PDB entry 6JSU | X-ray diffraction, 1.80 A resolution | chains A and B

== Chain A (and B) ==
Protein: Phosphotriesterase
Source organism: Geobacillus kaustophilus (strain HTA426)
Notes: EC 3.5.-.-; chain B of this document is another copy of the same molecule, construct and numbering; everything in this record applies to it too
UniProtKB: Q5KZU5 (Q5KZU5_GEOKA); residues 1-326 here = UniProt positions 1-326
Amino-acid sequence (330 residues; row label = number of the first residue in the row; numbers below 1 keep their minus sign (Gly-3 is residue -3)):
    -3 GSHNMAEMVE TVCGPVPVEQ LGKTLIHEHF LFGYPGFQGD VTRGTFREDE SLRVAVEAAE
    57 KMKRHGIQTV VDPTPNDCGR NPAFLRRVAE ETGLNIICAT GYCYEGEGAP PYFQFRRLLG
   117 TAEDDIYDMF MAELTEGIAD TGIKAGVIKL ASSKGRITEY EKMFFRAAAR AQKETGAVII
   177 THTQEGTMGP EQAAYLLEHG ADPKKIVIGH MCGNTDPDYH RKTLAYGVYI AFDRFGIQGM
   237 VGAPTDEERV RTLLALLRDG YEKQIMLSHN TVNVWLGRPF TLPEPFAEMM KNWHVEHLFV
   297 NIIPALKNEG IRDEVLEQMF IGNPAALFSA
Unresolved in the structure: -3 to 2, 326
Differences from the reference sequence: expression tag (-3 to 0); engineered mutation Cys99 (Tyr in Q5KZU5), Asn266 (Asp in Q5KZU5)
Modified residues: Lys145 (lysine nz-carboxylic acid; KCX)
Metal / ion sites: Fe ion: His23, His25, Lys145, Asn266 (together with hydroxide ion); Zn2+: Lys145, His178, His206 (together with hydroxide ion)
Residues lining bound ligands: hydroxide ion (OH): His23, His25, Lys145, His178, His206, Arg230, Asn266
What the authors report for this chain:
  - mutagenesis - Y99C: increased catalytic activity
  - conformationally variable residues (side-chain flip): Glu103
  - mutagenesis - F28C, F28G, F28Q, F28S, F28T: increased catalytic activity on AHLs with shorter acyl chains (C4 to C8)
  - mutagenesis - T183C, G205R, I233F, Q234D, G235W, V237E, V237I, V237L, S264W, V268M, V268W, V268Y, T277N, L278Q, L278W, L278Y, F282M, M286E, M286H, M286R: abolished catalytic activity

== How chain A and chain B interact ==
Contacting residue pairs (73):
  Tyr30(A) with Pro107(B); Tyr108(B); Phe111(B), hydrophobic
  Pro31(A) with Ala105(B); Pro107(B); Tyr108(B), hydrogen bond (backbone-backbone)
  Gly32(A) with Tyr98(B), hydrogen bond (backbone-side chain); Ala105(B); Tyr108(B)
  Phe33(A) with Tyr108(B), hydrophobic
  Gln34(A) with Gln34(B)
  Gly35(A) with Asn72(B), hydrogen bond (backbone-side chain); Tyr98(B); Met125(B)
  Asp36(A) with Tyr98(B), hydrogen bond (backbone-side chain); Tyr108(B), hydrogen bond
  Thr38(A) with Glu129(B), hydrogen bond; Gly133(B); Ile134(B); Ala135(B), hydrogen bond (side chain-backbone)
  Arg39(A) with Asp124(B), salt bridge; Ala128(B); Glu132(B), salt bridge
  Asn72(A) with Gly35(B), hydrogen bond (side chain-backbone)
  Tyr98(A) with Gly32(B), hydrogen bond (side chain-backbone); Gly35(B); Asp36(B), hydrogen bond (side chain-backbone)
  Glu103(A) with Pro107(B)
  Gly104(A) with Pro107(B)
  Ala105(A) with Pro31(B); Gly32(B)
  Pro107(A) with Pro31(B); Glu103(B); Gly104(B)
  Tyr108(A) with Tyr30(B); Pro31(B), hydrogen bond (backbone-backbone); Gly32(B); Phe33(B), hydrophobic; Asp36(B), hydrogen bond; Gly273(B); Arg274(B), hydrogen bond (side chain-backbone)
  Phe109(A) with Asp36(B)
  Phe111(A) with Tyr30(B), hydrophobic; Phe276(B), hydrophobic
  Arg112(A) with Arg274(B), hydrogen bond (side chain-backbone); Pro275(B), hydrogen bond (side chain-backbone); Phe276(B)
  Leu115(A) with Phe276(B), hydrophobic
  Asp121(A) with Arg274(B), salt bridge
  Asp124(A) with Arg39(B), salt bridge; Arg274(B), salt bridge
  Met125(A) with Gly35(B); Asp36(B); Arg274(B)
  Ala128(A) with Thr38(B); Arg39(B)
  Glu129(A) with Thr38(B), hydrogen bond
  Glu132(A) with Arg39(B), salt bridge
  Gly133(A) with Thr38(B)
  Ile134(A) with Thr38(B)
  Ala135(A) with Thr38(B), hydrogen bond (backbone-side chain)
  Met236(A) with Leu114(B), hydrophobic
  Gly273(A) with Tyr108(B)
  Arg274(A) with Tyr108(B), hydrogen bond (backbone-side chain); Arg112(B), hydrogen bond (backbone-side chain); Asp121(B), salt bridge; Asp124(B), salt bridge; Met125(B)
  Pro275(A) with Arg112(B), hydrogen bond (backbone-side chain)
  Phe276(A) with Phe111(B), hydrophobic; Arg112(B); Leu115(B), hydrophobic
  Pro279(A) with Leu115(B)
Other interface residues (no listed pair), chain A (44 interface residues in all): Val37, Asp73, Arg76, Pro106, Leu114, Leu272, Thr277, Leu278, Phe282
Other interface residues (no listed pair), chain B (43 interface residues in all): Val37, Asp73, Arg76, Pro106, Phe109, Met236, Leu272, Thr277, Leu278, Pro279

== Summary ==
44 residues of chain A and 43 residues of chain B are in contact, with 20 hydrogen bonds and 8 salt bridges.
Polar pairs include Arg39(A)-Asp124(B), Arg39(A)-Glu132(B) and Asp121(A)-Arg274(B). The paper reports that
T183C, G205R and I233F of chain A, among others, abolish catalytic activity; conformational variability at
Glu103(A); 26 substitutions were tested in all.
Both chains are Phosphotriesterase (Geobacillus kaustophilus (strain HTA426)). Entry 6JSU (Structure of
Geobacillus kaustophilus lactonase, Y99C/D266N double mutant) was determined by X-ray diffraction, deposited
together with 6JSS.
